5S4O - chains C and E of the 6 polymer chains in the assembly; structure by X-ray diffraction, 2.30 A resolution.

# Chain C
Molecule: Tubulin alpha-1B chain
Organism: Bos taurus
UniProtKB: P81947 (TBA1B_BOVIN); residue numbers follow UniProt; this construct covers 1-451
Amino-acid sequence (451 residues; numbered 1 to 451; the number before each row is that of its first residue):
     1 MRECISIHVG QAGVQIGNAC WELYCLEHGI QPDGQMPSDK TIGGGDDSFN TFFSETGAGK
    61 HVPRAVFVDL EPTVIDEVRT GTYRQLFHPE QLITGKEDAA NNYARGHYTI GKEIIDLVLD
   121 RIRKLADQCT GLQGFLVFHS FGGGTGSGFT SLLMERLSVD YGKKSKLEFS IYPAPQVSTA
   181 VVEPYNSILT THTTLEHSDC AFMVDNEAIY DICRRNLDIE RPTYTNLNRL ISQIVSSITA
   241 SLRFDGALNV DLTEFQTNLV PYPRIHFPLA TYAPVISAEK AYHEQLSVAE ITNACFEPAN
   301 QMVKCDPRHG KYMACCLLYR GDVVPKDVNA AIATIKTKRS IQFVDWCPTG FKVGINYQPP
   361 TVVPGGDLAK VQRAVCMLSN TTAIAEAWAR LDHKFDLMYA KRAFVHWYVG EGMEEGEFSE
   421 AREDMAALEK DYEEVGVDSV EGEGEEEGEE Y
Disordered / not traced: 441-451
Ion coordination: Ca2+ site 1: D39, T41, G44, E55; Ca2+ site 2: E284 (shared with 1 residue of chain B)
Ligand contacts:
  - GTP (guanosine-5'-triphosphate): G10, Q11, A12, Q15, I16, D69, D98, A99, A100, N101, S140, G142, G143, G144, T145, G146, I171, P173, V177, S178, T179, E183, N206, Y224, L227, N228, I231
  - O0J (N-[4-(2-amino-1,3-thiazol-4-yl)phenyl]acetamide), molecule 1: E71, T73, D98
  - O0J, molecule 2: Q133, S165, T253, Q256, T257
Reported in the primary citation:
  - binding site for O0J: T257

# Chain E
Molecule: Stathmin-4
Organism: Rattus norvegicus
UniProtKB: P63043 (STMN4_RAT); residues 5-145 here correspond to UniProt positions 49-189 (UniProt number = residue number + 44)
Amino-acid sequence (143 residues; numbered 3 to 145; the number before each row is that of its first residue):
     3 MADMEVIELN KCTSGQSFEV ILKPPSFDGV PEFNASLPRR RDPSLEEIQK KLEAAEERRK
    63 YQEAELLKHL AEKREHEREV IQKAIEENNN FIKMAKEKLA QKMESNKENR EAHLAAMLER
   123 LQEKDKHAEE VRKNKELKEE ASR
Disordered / not traced: 3-5, 29-43, 144-145
Construct notes: initiating methionine (3); expression tag (4)

# Interface between chain C and chain E
Contacting residue pairs (35):
  H107(C) - K104(E)
  H107(C) - M105(E)
  Y108(C) - K104(E)
  Y108(C) - M105(E)  hydrophobic
  Y108(C) - N108(E)
  T109(C) - R112(E)
  K112(C) - M105(E)
  E155(C) - L101(E)
  E155(C) - K104(E)  salt bridge
  R156(C) - L101(E)
  S158(C) - F93(E)
  S158(C) - I94(E)
  V159(C) - I94(E)
  V159(C) - A97(E)  hydrophobic
  V159(C) - K98(E)
  G162(C) - N90(E)
  G162(C) - F93(E)
  G162(C) - I94(E)
  K163(C) - N90(E)  hydrogen bond (backbone-side chain)
  T193(C) - K104(E)
  E196(C) - F93(E)
  E196(C) - K100(E)  salt bridge
  H197(C) - F93(E)
  H197(C) - A97(E)
  V409(C) - H115(E)  hydrogen bond (backbone-side chain)
  G410(C) - R112(E)
  G410(C) - H115(E)
  E411(C) - N108(E)  hydrogen bond (backbone-side chain)
  E411(C) - R112(E)  salt bridge
  G412(C) - N108(E)  hydrogen bond (backbone-side chain)
  G412(C) - N111(E)  hydrogen bond (backbone-side chain)
  G412(C) - R112(E)
  M413(C) - N108(E)
  E414(C) - S107(E)  hydrogen bond
  E414(C) - N111(E)  hydrogen bond
Other interface residues (no listed pair), chain C (21 interface residues in all): L152, E417

# Overview
The interface between chain C and chain E involves 21 residues on one side and 14 on the other; the contacts
include 7 hydrogen bonds and 3 salt bridges. Among the polar pairs are E155(C)-K104(E), E196(C)-K100(E) and
E411(C)-R112(E). Bound to chain C: GTP and compound O0J. The paper reports a binding site for O0J at T257(C).
Chain C is Tubulin alpha-1B chain (Bos taurus) and chain E is Stathmin-4 (Rattus norvegicus); the structure,
Tubulin-Z48847594-complex, was determined by X-ray diffraction, deposited together with 5S4L, 5S4M, 5S4N,
5S4P, 5S4Q, 5S4R and 52 further entries.
